PDB entry 7SLP | electron microscopy, 4.10 A resolution (low resolution: residue-level contacts below are approximate; hydrogen-bond / salt-bridge calls are withheld) | chains B and R of the 3 polymer chains in the assembly

Chain B:
Protein: La-related protein 7
Source organism: Homo sapiens
Reference sequence: Q4G0J3 (LARP7_HUMAN); the construct lacks a stretch of the UniProt sequence and is renumbered around it, so the offset changes along the chain: 1-186 = UniProt 1-186; 290-369 = UniProt 187-266; 370-582 = UniProt 370-582
Sequence (480 residues; row label = number of the first residue in the row; note: 103 numbers in that range are skipped by the numbering (no residue carries them; nothing is unmodelled there); numbering starts at 0):
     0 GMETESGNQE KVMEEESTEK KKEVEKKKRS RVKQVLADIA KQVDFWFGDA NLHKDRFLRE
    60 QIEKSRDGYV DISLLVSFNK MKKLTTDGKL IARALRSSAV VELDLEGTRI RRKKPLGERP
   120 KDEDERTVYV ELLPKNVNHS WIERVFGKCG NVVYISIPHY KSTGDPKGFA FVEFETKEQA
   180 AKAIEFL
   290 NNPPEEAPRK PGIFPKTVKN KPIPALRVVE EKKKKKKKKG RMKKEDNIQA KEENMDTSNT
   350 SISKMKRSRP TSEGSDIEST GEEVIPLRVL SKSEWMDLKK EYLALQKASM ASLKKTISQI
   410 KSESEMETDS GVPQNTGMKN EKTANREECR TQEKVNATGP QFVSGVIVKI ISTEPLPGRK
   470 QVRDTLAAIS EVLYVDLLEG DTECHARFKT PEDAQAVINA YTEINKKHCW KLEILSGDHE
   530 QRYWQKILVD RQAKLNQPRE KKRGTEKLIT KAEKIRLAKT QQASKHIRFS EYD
Unresolved in the structure: 0-28, 290-375, 414-446, 572-582
Sequence notes: expression tag (0)
Curated features (UniProtKB/Swiss-Prot):
  - modified residue: Met1 (N-acetylmethionine), Thr360 (Phosphothreonine), Ser361 (Phosphoserine), Ser364 (Phosphoserine)
  - cross-link (Glycyl lysine isopeptide (Lys-Gly)): Lys340 (interchain with G-Cter in SUMO2), Lys410 (interchain with G-Cter in SUMO2)

Chain R:
Molecule: Linear 7SK RNA
Sequence (81 nucleotides; each row starts with the number of its first residue):
   252 XGAUGUGAGG GCGACUUCGG UCCUCCCUCA CCGCUCCAUG UGCGAAAUGA GGCGCUGCAU
   312 GUGGCAGUCU GCCUUUCUUU U
Unresolved in the structure: 252-295
Modified residues: G5J (5'-O-[(S)-hydroxy{[(R)-hydroxy{[(S)-hydroxy(methoxy)phosphoryl]oxy}phosphoryl]oxy}phosphoryl]guanosine) at position 252

Chain B / chain R interface:
Residue-residue contacts (68):
  Gln41(B) - U331(R)
  Phe44(B) - U331(R)
  Trp45(B) - U331(R)
  Trp45(B) - U332(R)
  Asp54(B) - U332(R)
  Phe56(B) - U332(R)
  Leu57(B) - U332(R)
  Phe77(B) - U332(R)
  Asn78(B) - U330(R)
  Asn78(B) - U332(R)
  Lys79(B) - U331(R)
  Lys79(B) - U332(R)
  His138(B) - U331(R)
  Ile154(B) - U331(R)
  Ser155(B) - U326(R)
  Ile156(B) - U329(R)
  Pro157(B) - U327(R)
  His158(B) - U331(R)
  Tyr159(B) - U299(R)
  Tyr159(B) - G300(R)
  Lys160(B) - G300(R)
  Asp164(B) - U299(R)
  Lys166(B) - U327(R)
  Phe168(B) - U326(R)
  Phe170(B) - U326(R)
  Lys381(B) - U326(R)
  Trp384(B) - U326(R)
  Lys388(B) - U325(R)
  Lys388(B) - U326(R)
  Leu392(B) - U321(R)
  Gln395(B) - U321(R)
  Lys396(B) - C320(R)
  Lys396(B) - U321(R)
  Lys396(B) - C323(R)
  Met399(B) - U321(R)
  Lys403(B) - U319(R)
  Gly448(B) - G312(R)
  Pro449(B) - G312(R)
  Arg468(B) - G314(R)
  Arg472(B) - G314(R)
  Leu482(B) - U313(R)
  Tyr483(B) - G312(R)
  Tyr483(B) - U313(R)
  Tyr483(B) - G314(R)
  Val484(B) - G314(R)
  Asp485(B) - G312(R)
  Arg496(B) - G312(R)
  Arg496(B) - U313(R)
  Ile536(B) - G312(R)
  Asp539(B) - G312(R)
  Arg540(B) - G312(R)
  Lys543(B) - G312(R)
  Lys543(B) - U313(R)
  Leu544(B) - U311(R)
  Arg548(B) - U307(R)
  Arg548(B) - G308(R)
  Lys550(B) - C304(R)
  Lys550(B) - G305(R)
  Lys551(B) - G322(R)
  Arg552(B) - A301(R)
  Arg552(B) - G302(R)
  Arg552(B) - G303(R)
  Arg552(B) - G322(R)
  Gly553(B) - U321(R)
  Gly553(B) - G322(R)
  Thr554(B) - U321(R)
  Lys556(B) - G318(R)
  Lys560(B) - G318(R)
Other interface residues (no listed pair), chain B (57 interface residues in all): Tyr153, Ser161, Ala400, Tyr532, Glu555, Leu557
Other interface residues (no listed pair), chain R (28 interface residues in all): A317, C328

Overview:
57 residues of chain B and 28 residues of chain R are in contact.
Chain B is La-related protein 7 (Homo sapiens) and chain R is Linear 7SK RNA; the structure, Cryo-EM structure
of 7SK core RNP with linear RNA, was determined by electron microscopy (same publication as 7SLQ).
